Entry 8UF4 (X-ray diffraction, 2.43 A resolution); this record covers chains C and D of the 4 polymer chains in the assembly.

# Chain C
Protein: a-dystroglycan
Source organism: Homo sapiens
Reference sequence: Q14118 (DAG1_HUMAN); residue numbers follow UniProt; this construct covers 491-653
Chain sequence (163 residues; numbered 491 to 653; the number before each row is that of its first residue):
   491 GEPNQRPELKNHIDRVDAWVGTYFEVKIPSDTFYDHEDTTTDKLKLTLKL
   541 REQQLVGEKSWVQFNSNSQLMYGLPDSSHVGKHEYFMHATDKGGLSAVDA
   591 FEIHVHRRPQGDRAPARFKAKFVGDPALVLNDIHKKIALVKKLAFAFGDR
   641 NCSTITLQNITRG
Disordered / not traced: 491-492, 495, 541

# Chain D
Protein: Beta-dystroglycan
Source organism: Homo sapiens
Reference sequence: Q14118 (DAG1_HUMAN); numbering as in UniProt (aligned over 654-748)
Chain sequence (95 residues; row label = number of the first residue in the row):
   654 SIVVEWTNNTLPLEPCPKEQIAGLSRRIAEDDGKPRPAFSNALEPDFKAT
   704 SITVTGSGSCRHLQFIPVVPPRRVPSEAPPTEVPDRDPEKSSEDD
Disordered / not traced: 721-748
Disulfide bonds: Cys-669/Cys-713
What the authors report for this chain:
  - catalytic residues: Ser-654 (citing earlier work)
  - post-translational modification sites: His-715 to Leu-716 (citing earlier work)

# Interface between chain C and chain D
Pairs across the interface - 105 pairs, chain C then chain D:
  Gln-600(C) with Asn-662(D), hydrogen bond (side chain-backbone); Leu-664(D), hydrogen bond (side chain-backbone)
  Arg-603(C) with Leu-666(D)
  Ala-604(C) with Thr-660(D); Ser-710(D); Gly-711(D)
  Pro-605(C) with Pro-665(D); Leu-666(D), hydrophobic; Pro-670(D); Ile-674(D); Gly-709(D); Ser-710(D), hydrogen bond (backbone-backbone); Cys-713(D)
  Ala-606(C) with Thr-660(D); Ile-674(D), hydrophobic; Thr-708(D)
  Arg-607(C) with Glu-658(D), salt bridge; Trp-659(D); Thr-660(D); Thr-706(D); Val-707(D); Thr-708(D), hydrogen bond (backbone-backbone); Ser-710(D)
  Phe-608(C) with Val-657(D); Glu-658(D); Trp-659(D), hydrogen bond (backbone-backbone); Ile-681(D), hydrophobic; Thr-706(D); Val-707(D), hydrophobic
  Lys-609(C) with Val-657(D); Glu-658(D), salt bridge; Trp-659(D); Ile-705(D); Thr-706(D), hydrogen bond (backbone-backbone)
  Ala-610(C) with Ile-655(D); Val-656(D); Val-657(D), hydrogen bond (backbone-backbone); Trp-659(D), hydrophobic; Phe-692(D), hydrophobic; Ser-704(D)
  Lys-611(C) with Ser-654(D); Ile-655(D); Val-656(D); Ala-702(D); Thr-703(D), hydrogen bond (backbone-backbone); Ser-704(D), hydrogen bond (backbone-backbone)
  Phe-612(C) with Ser-654(D), hydrogen bond (backbone-side chain); Ile-655(D), hydrogen bond (backbone-backbone); Leu-696(D), hydrophobic; Phe-700(D), hydrophobic; Lys-701(D); Ala-702(D)
  Val-613(C) with Ile-655(D); Lys-701(D), hydrogen bond (backbone-backbone); Thr-703(D)
  Gly-614(C) with Ser-654(D), hydrogen bond (backbone-backbone); Ile-655(D)
  Asp-615(C) with Ile-655(D)
  Pro-616(C) with Ser-654(D); Ile-655(D)
  Lys-625(C) with Phe-700(D)
  Leu-629(C) with Val-657(D), hydrophobic; Leu-696(D), hydrophobic; Phe-700(D), hydrophobic
  Lys-632(C) with Ala-695(D); Leu-696(D); Glu-697(D); Pro-698(D); Asp-699(D), salt bridge
  Leu-633(C) with Trp-659(D), hydrophobic; Phe-692(D), hydrophobic
  Phe-635(C) with Ala-695(D), hydrophobic
  Ala-636(C) with Arg-680(D), hydrogen bond (backbone-side chain); Phe-692(D), hydrophobic; Ala-695(D)
  Phe-637(C) with Trp-659(D); Asn-661(D); Leu-677(D), hydrophobic; Arg-680(D); Ile-681(D), hydrophobic
  Gly-638(C) with Arg-680(D)
  Ser-643(C) with Asn-662(D), hydrogen bond (backbone-side chain)
  Thr-644(C) with Thr-660(D); Asn-661(D); Asn-662(D), hydrogen bond (backbone-backbone)
  Ile-645(C) with Trp-659(D); Thr-660(D); Asn-661(D); Asn-662(D)
  Thr-646(C) with Trp-659(D); Thr-660(D), hydrogen bond (backbone-backbone); Asn-662(D), hydrogen bond
  Leu-647(C) with Val-657(D), hydrophobic; Glu-658(D)
  Gln-648(C) with Glu-658(D), hydrogen bond (backbone-backbone); Trp-659(D); Thr-660(D), hydrogen bond
  Asn-649(C) with Val-657(D); Glu-658(D), hydrogen bond (backbone-backbone)
  Ile-650(C) with Val-656(D)
  Thr-651(C) with Ile-655(D); Val-656(D), hydrogen bond (backbone-backbone)
  Arg-652(C) with Ser-654(D)
  Gly-653(C) with Ser-654(D), hydrogen bond (backbone-backbone); Val-656(D)
Also at the interface, not in a pair above, chain C (39 interface residues in all): Thr-512, Pro-599, Asp-602, Val-619, Ala-628
Also at the interface, not in a pair above, chain D (40 interface residues in all): Thr-663, Glu-667, Ala-691, Ser-712

# Summary
39 residues of chain C face 40 of chain D across their interface, with 23 hydrogen bonds and 3 salt bridges.
Polar pairs include Arg-607(C)/Glu-658(D), Lys-609(C)/Glu-658(D) and Lys-632(C)/Asp-699(D). The paper reports
the catalytic residue Ser-654(D); a modification site at His-715(D).
Here chain C is a-dystroglycan and chain D is Beta-dystroglycan, both from Homo sapiens. Entry 8UF4 (Crystal
structure of wildtype dystroglycan proteolytic domain (juxtamembrane domain)) was determined by X-ray
diffraction.
